8VGW - chains A and B of the 12 polymer chains in the assembly; structure by electron microscopy, 3.90 A resolution.

== Chain A ==
Protein: CH848 DE3 SOSIP gp120
Source organism: Human immunodeficiency virus 1
Reference sequence: A0A1W6IPB2 (A0A1W6IPB2_9HIV1); residues 4-469 here correspond to UniProt positions 30-495 (UniProt number = residue number + 26)
Amino-acid sequence (471 residues; each row starts with the number of its first residue):
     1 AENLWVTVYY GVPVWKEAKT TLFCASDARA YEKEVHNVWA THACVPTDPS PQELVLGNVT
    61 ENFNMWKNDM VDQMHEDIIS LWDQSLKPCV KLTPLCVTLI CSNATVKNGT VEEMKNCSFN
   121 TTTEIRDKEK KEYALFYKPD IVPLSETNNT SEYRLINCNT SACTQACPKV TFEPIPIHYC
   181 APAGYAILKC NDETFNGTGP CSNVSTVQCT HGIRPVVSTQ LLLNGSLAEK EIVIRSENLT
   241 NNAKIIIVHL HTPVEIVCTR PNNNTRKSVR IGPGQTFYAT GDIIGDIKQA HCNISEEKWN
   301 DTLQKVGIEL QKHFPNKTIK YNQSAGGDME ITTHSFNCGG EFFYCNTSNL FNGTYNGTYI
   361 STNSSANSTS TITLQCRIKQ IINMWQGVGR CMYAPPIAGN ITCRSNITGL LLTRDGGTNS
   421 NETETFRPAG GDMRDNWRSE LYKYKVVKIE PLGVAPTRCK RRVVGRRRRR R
Disordered / not traced: 361-370
Construct notes: expression tag (1-3, 470-471); conflict C163 (Val189 in A0A1W6IPB2), C391 (Ala417 in A0A1W6IPB2), K448 (Glu474 in A0A1W6IPB2), E450 (Gln476 in A0A1W6IPB2), V454 (Ile480 in A0A1W6IPB2), R458 (Gly484 in A0A1W6IPB2), C459 (Ala485 in A0A1W6IPB2), G465 (Glu491 in A0A1W6IPB2), R467 (Glu493 in A0A1W6IPB2), R468 (Lys494 in A0A1W6IPB2)
Disulfides: C24-C44, C89-C167, C96-C158, C101-C117, C180-C209, C190-C201, C258-C292, C338-C403, C345-C376

== Chain B ==
Protein: CH848 DE3 SOSIP gp41
Source organism: Human immunodeficiency virus 1
Reference sequence: A0A1W6IPB2 (A0A1W6IPB2_9HIV1); residues 472-624 here correspond to UniProt positions 496-648 (UniProt number = residue number + 24)
Amino-acid sequence (153 residues; each row starts with the number of its first residue):
   472 AVGIGAVFLG FLGAAGSTMG AASMTLTVQA RNLLSGIVQQ QSNLLRAIEA QQHMLKLTVW
   532 GIKQLQARVL AVERYLRDQQ LLGIWGCSGK LICCTNVPWN SSWSNRNLSE IWDNMTWLQW
   592 DKEISNYTQI IYGLLEESQN QQEKNEQDLL ALD
Disordered / not traced: 510-526
Construct notes: conflict V473 (Ala497 in A0A1W6IPB2), I475 (Leu499 in A0A1W6IPB2), V478 (Leu502 in A0A1W6IPB2), 21 further conflict positions vs the reference (A0A1W6IPB2) not listed
Disulfides: C558-C564

== Chain A / chain B interface ==
Inter-chain disulfides: C459(A)-C565(B)
Pairs across the interface (105; chain A residue first):
  A1(A) with R577(B)
  E2(A) with R577(B), hydrogen bond (backbone-backbone); S580(B), hydrogen bond
  L4(A) with W570(B), hydrogen bond (backbone-backbone); R577(B); N578(B); L579(B)
  W5(A) with N567(B); V568(B); P569(B)
  V6(A) with T566(B), hydrogen bond (backbone-backbone); V568(B), hydrogen bond (backbone-backbone); W570(B), hydrophobic; L606(B), hydrophobic
  T7(A) with C564(B)
  V8(A) with L553(B), hydrophobic; W556(B), hydrophobic; L562(B); I563(B); C564(B), hydrogen bond (backbone-backbone); T566(B); L606(B), hydrophobic
  Y9(A) with L497(B); L562(B); I563(B), hydrophobic; W588(B), hydrophobic
  Y10(A) with L553(B), hydrophobic; W556(B), hydrophobic; L562(B); Y603(B)
  G11(A) with L497(B); Q500(B)
  V12(A) with L497(B), hydrophobic; W588(B), hydrophobic
  P13(A) with A486(B); Q500(B)
  V14(A) with W588(B); L589(B)
  W15(A) with L483(B), hydrophobic; A486(B), hydrophobic; L589(B), hydrophobic
  K16(A) with D592(B), salt bridge
  T21(A) with Q537(B)
  L22(A) with K534(B), hydrogen bond (backbone-side chain)
  F23(A) with Q535(B)
  C24(A) with W531(B), hydrophobic
  T41(A) with W531(B)
  H42(A) with K527(B); W531(B), hydrogen bond (backbone-side chain)
  A43(A) with W531(B), hydrogen bond (backbone-side chain)
  T47(A) with I508(B), hydrogen bond (side chain-backbone)
  D48(A) with I508(B)
  Q52(A) with L480(B)
  L54(A) with L480(B); G481(B); L483(B); G484(B)
  L56(A) with L483(B), hydrophobic; G484(B)
  G57(A) with G487(B)
  N58(A) with G487(B)
  V59(A) with G487(B)
  Q73(A) with K534(B)
  D77(A) with K534(B), salt bridge
  Q84(A) with T529(B), hydrogen bond
  A181(A) with I508(B)
  P182(A) with A538(B), hydrophobic
  A183(A) with L504(B); L505(B); S506(B); G507(B); A542(B)
  G184(A) with L504(B); R545(B), hydrogen bond (backbone-side chain)
  Y185(A) with R545(B)
  T206(A) with L480(B); L483(B)
  Q208(A) with I508(B)
  I449(A) with F479(B), hydrophobic; R545(B), hydrogen bond (backbone-side chain)
  E450(A) with R545(B), salt bridge
  L452(A) with W588(B); D592(B); Y603(B)
  G453(A) with T599(B); Y603(B)
  V454(A) with W570(B), hydrophobic; W591(B), hydrogen bond (backbone-side chain); I595(B); I602(B), hydrophobic; L606(B), hydrophobic
  A455(A) with M490(B), hydrophobic; W588(B), hydrophobic; W591(B)
  P456(A) with W570(B), hydrophobic; L579(B), hydrophobic; W583(B); W591(B)
  R458(A) with S580(B)
  C459(A) with C565(B), disulfide
  R461(A) with N567(B)
  R462(A) with G557(B), hydrogen bond (side chain-backbone); C564(B), hydrogen bond; C565(B), hydrogen bond (side chain-backbone)
  R471(A) with C565(B)
Interface residues without a listed pair, chain A (60 interface residues in all): E53, V55, S80, L81, C180, P451, T457, R468
Interface residues without a listed pair, chain B (59 interface residues in all): F482, N503, V509, L528, V530, D549, C558, W574, Q613

== Overview ==
The interface between chain A and chain B involves 60 residues on one side and 59 on the other; the contacts
include 1 disulfide bond, 17 hydrogen bonds and 3 salt bridges. Polar contacts include K16(A)-D592(B),
D77(A)-K534(B) and E450(A)-R545(B).
Chain A is CH848 DE3 SOSIP gp120 and chain B is CH848 DE3 SOSIP gp41, both from Human immunodeficiency virus
1; the structure, VRC01 Fab bound to the HIV-1 CH848 DE3 SOSIP, was determined by electron microscopy,
deposited together with 8VGV, 8VH2 and 8VH3.
